6U3O - chains F and I of the 5 polymer chains in the assembly; structure by X-ray diffraction, 2.74 A resolution.

== Chain F ==
Molecule: MHC class II HLA-DQ-beta-1
Organism: Homo sapiens
UniProtKB: O19712 (O19712_HUMAN); residues 1-192 here = UniProt positions 1-192
Amino-acid sequence (206 residues; each row starts with the number of its first residue; numbers below 1 keep their minus sign (Gly-5 is residue -5)):
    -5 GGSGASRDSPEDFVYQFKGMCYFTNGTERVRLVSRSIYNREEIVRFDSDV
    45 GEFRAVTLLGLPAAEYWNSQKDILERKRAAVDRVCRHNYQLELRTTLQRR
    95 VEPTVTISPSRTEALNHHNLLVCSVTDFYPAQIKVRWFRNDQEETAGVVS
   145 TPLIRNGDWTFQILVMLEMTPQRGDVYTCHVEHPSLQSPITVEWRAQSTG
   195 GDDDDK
Unresolved in the structure: -5 to 2, 105-111, 191-200
Construct notes: expression tag (-5 to 0, 193-200)
Disulfides: Cys15-Cys79, Cys117-Cys173

== Chain I ==
Molecule: Peptide
Organism: Pseudomonas aeruginosa
Amino-acid sequence (20 residues; row label = number of the first residue in the row):
     1 AVVQSELPYPEGSGGSIEGR
Unresolved in the structure: 14-20

== Chain F / chain I interface ==
Pairs across the interface - 28 pairs, chain F then chain I:
  Phe11(F) - Glu6(I)
  Phe11(F) - Leu7(I)
  Phe11(F) - Pro8(I)
  Ser28(F) - Glu6(I)  hydrogen bond
  Ala57(F) - Glu11(I)
  Tyr60(F) - Pro10(I)
  Trp61(F) - Tyr9(I)
  Trp61(F) - Pro10(I)  hydrogen bond (side chain-backbone)
  Trp61(F) - Glu11(I)
  Ile67(F) - Tyr9(I)  hydrophobic
  Arg70(F) - Tyr9(I)
  Lys71(F) - Glu6(I)  salt bridge
  Lys71(F) - Leu7(I)  hydrogen bond (side chain-backbone)
  Lys71(F) - Tyr9(I)
  Ala74(F) - Glu6(I)
  Arg77(F) - Gln4(I)  hydrogen bond
  Arg77(F) - Ser5(I)  hydrogen bond (side chain-backbone)
  Arg77(F) - Leu7(I)
  Val78(F) - Gln4(I)
  Val78(F) - Ser5(I)
  Val78(F) - Glu6(I)
  His81(F) - Val2(I)  hydrogen bond (side chain-backbone)
  His81(F) - Gln4(I)
  Asn82(F) - Val3(I)
  Asn82(F) - Gln4(I)  hydrogen bond (side chain-backbone)
  Leu85(F) - Ala1(I)  hydrophobic
  Leu85(F) - Val2(I)
  Leu85(F) - Val3(I)  hydrophobic
Other interface residues (no listed pair), chain F (17 interface residues in all): Gly13, Leu26, Arg88

== Overview ==
Chain F and chain I form an interface of 17 and 11 residues respectively; the contacts include 7 hydrogen
bonds and 1 salt bridge. Among the polar pairs are Lys71(F)-Glu6(I), Ser28(F)-Glu6(I) and Trp61(F)-Pro10(I).
Here chain F is MHC class II HLA-DQ-beta-1 (Homo sapiens) and chain I is Peptide (Pseudomonas aeruginosa).
Entry 6U3O (JR51 DQ2-p.aeru-alpha2a complex) was determined by X-ray diffraction together with 6U3M and 6U3N
from the same study.
